Entry 9BCR (electron microscopy, 3.26 A resolution); this record covers chains I and C of the 4 polymer chains in the assembly.

# Chain I
Protein: Maltose/maltodextrin transport system permease protein MalG
Organism: Escherichia coli K-12
Reference sequence: P68183 (MALG_ECOLI); numbering as in UniProt (aligned over 2-287)
Sequence (286 residues; numbered 2 to 287; the number before each row is that of its first residue):
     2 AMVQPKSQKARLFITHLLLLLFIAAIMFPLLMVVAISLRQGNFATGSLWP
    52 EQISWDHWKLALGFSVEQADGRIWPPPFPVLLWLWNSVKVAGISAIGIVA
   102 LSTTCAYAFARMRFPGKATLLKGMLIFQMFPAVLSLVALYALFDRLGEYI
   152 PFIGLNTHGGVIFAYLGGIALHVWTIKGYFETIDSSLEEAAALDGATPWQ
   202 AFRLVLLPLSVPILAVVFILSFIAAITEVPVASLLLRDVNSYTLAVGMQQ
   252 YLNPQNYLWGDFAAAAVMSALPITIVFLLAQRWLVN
Differences from the reference sequence: conflict W50 (Ile in P68183), W75 (Thr in P68183)
Curated features (UniProtKB/Swiss-Prot):
  - mutagenesis: E190 (E190A/C/K/L: Reduction of transport rate), A192 (A192D/S/L: Loss of transport and MalK dissociation from the membrane), G196 (G196A: No effect; G196P: Loss of transport and MalK dissociation from the membrane), P209 (P209A: No effect)

# Chain C
Protein: Maltose/maltodextrin import ATP-binding protein MalK
Organism: Escherichia coli K-12
Notes: EC 7.5.2.1
Reference sequence: P68187 (MALK_ECOLI); residue numbers follow UniProt; this construct covers 2-371
Sequence (371 residues; each row starts with the number of its first residue):
     2 ASVQLQNVTKAWGEVVVSKDINLDIHEGEFVVFVGPSGCGKSTLLRMIAG
    52 LETITSGDLFIGEKRMNDTPPAERGVGMVFQSYALYPHLSVAENMSFGLK
   102 LAGAKKEVINQRVNQVAEVLQLAHLLDRKPKALSGGQRQRVAIGRTLVAE
   152 PSVFLLDEPLSNLDAALRVQMRIEISRLHKRLGRTMIYVTHDQVEAMTLA
   202 DKIVVLDAGRVAQVGKPLELYHYPADRFVAGFIGSPKMNFLPVKVTATAI
   252 DQVQVELPMPNRQQVWLPVESRDVQVGANMSLGIRPEHLLPSDIADVILE
   302 GEVQVVEQLGNETQIHIQIPSIRQNLVYRQNDVVLVEEGATFAIGLPPER
   352 CHLFREDGTACRRLHKEPGVA
Differences from the reference sequence: expression tag (372)
Curated features (UniProtKB/Swiss-Prot):
  - binding site (ATP): G36 to S43
  - mutagenesis: A85 (A85M: Suppressor of EAA loop mutations in MalFG), K106 (K106C: Suppressor of EAA loop mutations in MalFG), V114 (V114C: Suppressor of EAA loop mutations in MalFG), V117 (V117M: Suppressor of EAA loop mutations in MalFG), E119 (E119K: Resistant to inhibitory effects of alpha-methylglucoside but retains transport capacity), A124 (A124T: Resistant to inhibitory effects of alpha-methylglucoside but retains transport capacity), G137 (G137A: Loss of maltose transport. Has greater ability to decrease mal gene expression than wild-type MalK), D158 (D158N: Loss of maltose transport but retains ability to repress mal genes), R228 (R228C: Resistant to inhibitory effects of alpha-methylglucoside but retains transport capacity), F241 (F241I: Resistant to inhibitory effects of alpha-methylglucoside but retains transport capacity), W267 (W267G: Normal maltose transport but constitutive mal gene expression), G278 (G278P: Resistant to inhibitory effects of alpha-methylglucoside but retains transport capacity), 8 further mutagenesis entries in UniProt

# Interface between chain I and chain C
Pairs across the interface - 26 pairs, chain I then chain C:
  D185(I) with S83(C), hydrogen bond
  S187(I) with S83(C), hydrogen bond; A85(C)
  L188(I) with Y87(C), hydrophobic
  E190(I) with R47(C), salt bridge
  A191(I) with F81(C), hydrophobic; A85(C), hydrophobic; Y87(C); R146(C)
  A192(I) with Y87(C), hydrogen bond (backbone-side chain)
  A193(I) with A73(C)
  L194(I) with P72(C), hydrophobic; A73(C); M79(C), hydrophobic; F81(C), hydrophobic
  D195(I) with Y87(C), hydrogen bond; G99(C)
  G196(I) with A73(C)
  A197(I) with L102(C), hydrophobic
  L205(I) with H89(C), hydrogen bond (backbone-side chain)
  V206(I) with Y87(C), hydrophobic; H89(C); F98(C), hydrophobic
  P209(I) with H89(C)
  L210(I) with P88(C); H89(C)
Interface residues without a listed pair, chain C (17 interface residues in all): L52, V77, L86

# Overview
The interface between chain I and chain C involves 15 residues on one side and 17 on the other; the contacts
include 5 hydrogen bonds and 1 salt bridge. Polar contacts include E190(I)-R47(C), D185(I)-S83(C) and
S187(I)-S83(C).
Chain I is Maltose/maltodextrin transport system permease protein MalG and chain C is Maltose/maltodextrin
import ATP-binding protein MalK, both from Escherichia coli K-12; the structure, Cryo-EM structure of a
bacterial prototype ATP-binding cassette transporter MalFGK2, was determined by electron microscopy together
with 9NQJ and 9NXC from the same study.
